PDB entry 8ABL | electron microscopy, 2.10 A resolution | chains P and S of the 20 polymer chains in the assembly

== Chain P ==
Molecule: Cytochrome b-c1 complex subunit Rieske, mitochondrial
Organism: Yarrowia lipolytica
Notes: EC 7.1.1.8
UniProtKB: Q6CI02 (Q6CI02_YARLI); numbering as in UniProt (aligned over 1-225)
Chain sequence (225 residues; row label = number of the first residue in the row):
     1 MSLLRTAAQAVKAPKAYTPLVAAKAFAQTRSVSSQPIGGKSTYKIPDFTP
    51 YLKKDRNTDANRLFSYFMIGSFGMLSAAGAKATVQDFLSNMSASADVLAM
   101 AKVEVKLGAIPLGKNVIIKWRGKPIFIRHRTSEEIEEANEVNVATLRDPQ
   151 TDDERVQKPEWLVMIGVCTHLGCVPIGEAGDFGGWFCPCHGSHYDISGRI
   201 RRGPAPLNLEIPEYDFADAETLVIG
Not modelled in the structure: 1-38, 102-225
Ligand contacts:
  - 1,2-diacyl-sn-glycero-3-phosphocholine (PC1): Tyr-66, Ile-69, Gly-73, Ser-76, Ala-77, Ala-80
  - phosphatidylethanolamine (PTY), molecule 1: Ile-69, Phe-72, Gly-73, Ser-76
  - phosphatidylethanolamine (PTY), molecule 2: Gly-79, Ala-80, Lys-81, Ala-82, Thr-83, Val-84, Gln-85, Asp-86, Phe-87

== Chain S ==
Molecule: Cytochrome b-c1 complex subunit 8
Organism: Yarrowia lipolytica
UniProtKB: Q6C387 (Q6C387_YARLI); residues 3-95 here correspond to UniProt positions 1-93 (UniProt number = residue number - 2)
Chain sequence (93 residues; each row starts with the number of its first residue):
     3 MGGNGHYMGWWGHMGSPPQKGIAGYTISPFAARPFAGVVHAAIFNTFRRT
    53 KNQALFVILPVSFFYYVWTQASEKNEWLYTKAGRHELAKALAE
Not modelled in the structure: 3-8, 94-95
Ligand contacts: 1,2-diacyl-sn-glycero-3-phosphocholine (PC1): Gln-55, Phe-58, Val-59, Val-63

== Interface between chain P and chain S ==
Contacting residue pairs (24):
  Thr-42(P) with Ala-25(S); Tyr-27(S), hydrogen bond (backbone-side chain)
  Ile-45(P) with Tyr-27(S), hydrophobic
  Pro-46(P) with Tyr-27(S)
  Phe-48(P) with Tyr-27(S); Thr-28(S); Ile-29(S), hydrophobic
  Thr-49(P) with Arg-35(S)
  Pro-50(P) with Arg-35(S), hydrogen bond (backbone-side chain); Ala-38(S)
  Tyr-51(P) with Ala-33(S); Ala-34(S); Arg-35(S), hydrogen bond (backbone-backbone)
  Leu-52(P) with Ala-33(S); Arg-35(S), hydrogen bond (backbone-side chain)
  Lys-53(P) with Phe-32(S), hydrogen bond (side chain-backbone); Ala-33(S), hydrogen bond (backbone-backbone); Ala-34(S), hydrogen bond (side chain-backbone); Arg-35(S)
  Arg-56(P) with Ala-33(S)
  Asn-61(P) with Phe-32(S), hydrogen bond (side chain-backbone)
  Arg-62(P) with Phe-32(S)
  Ser-65(P) with Phe-32(S)
  Tyr-66(P) with Phe-32(S)
Also at the interface, not in a pair above, chain S (10 interface residues in all): Pro-31

== Overview ==
The interface between chain P and chain S involves 14 residues on one side and 10 on the other, with 8
hydrogen bonds. Polar contacts include Thr-42(P)/Tyr-27(S), Pro-50(P)/Arg-35(S) and Leu-52(P)/Arg-35(S). Bound
to chain P: phosphatidylethanolamine and 1,2-diacyl-sn-glycero-3-phosphocholine. Bound to chain S:
1,2-diacyl-sn-glycero-3-phosphocholine.
Here chain P is Cytochrome b-c1 complex subunit Rieske, mitochondrial and chain S is Cytochrome b-c1 complex
subunit 8, both from Yarrowia lipolytica. Entry 8ABL (Complex III2 from Yarrowia lipolytica, with
decylubiquinol and antimycin A, consensus refinement) was determined by electron microscopy together with
8AB6, 8AB7, 8AB8, 8AB9, 8ABA, 8ABB and 11 further entries from the same study.
